Entry 6GOV (electron microscopy, 3.70 A resolution); this record covers chains N and R of the 13 polymer chains in the assembly.

[Chain N]
Molecule: Antitermination protein N
From: Escherichia phage lambda
UniProt: P03045 (REGN_LAMBD); residues 1-107 here = UniProt positions 1-107
Amino-acid sequence (110 residues; each row starts with the number of its first residue; numbers below 1 keep their minus sign (Leu-2 is residue -2)):
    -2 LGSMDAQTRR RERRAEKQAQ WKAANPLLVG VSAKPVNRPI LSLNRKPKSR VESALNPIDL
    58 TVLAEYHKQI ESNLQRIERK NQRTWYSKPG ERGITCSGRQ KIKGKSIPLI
Sequence notes: expression tag (-2 to 0)
Reported in the primary citation:
  - binding site for I (65-nt DNA): Arg80

[Chain R]
Molecule: TRANSCRIPTION BUBBLE (66-nt RNA)
From: synthetic construct
Sequence (66 nucleotides; numbered -1 to 66 plus 6 insertion-coded residues; 8 numbers in that range are skipped by the numbering (no residue carries them; nothing is unmodelled there); the number before each row is that of its first residue; a row labelled like 52A-52F holds insertion residues (52A, then the next letters in order); numbers below 1 keep their minus sign (G-1 is residue -1)):
    -1 GGCGCUCUUU AACAUUAAGC CCUGAAGAAG GGCAAAAAU
    41 CAAAUUAAAC CA
52A-52F CACCUG
    58 GCGUGUGGC
Unresolved in the structure: -1 to 4, 41-46, 52A-52F
Ion coordination: Mg2+: C66 (shared with 3 residues of chain Y)

[How chain N and chain R interact]
Pairs across the interface - 26 pairs, chain N then chain R:
  Met1(N) - A16(R)  phosphate contact
  Met1(N) - G17(R)  phosphate contact
  Met1(N) - C18(R)  phosphate contact
  Asp2(N) - C18(R)  phosphate contact
  Ala3(N) - C18(R)  hydrogen bond to the phosphate
  Ala3(N) - C19(R)  phosphate contact
  Gln4(N) - G22(R)  base contact
  Gln4(N) - G25(R)  hydrogen bond to the phosphate
  Gln4(N) - A27(R)  base contact
  Arg6(N) - C18(R)  salt bridge to the phosphate
  Arg6(N) - C19(R)  salt bridge to the phosphate
  Arg7(N) - C20(R)  salt bridge to the phosphate
  Arg7(N) - U21(R)  salt bridge to the phosphate
  Arg7(N) - G22(R)  hydrogen bond to the base
  Arg8(N) - G25(R)  hydrogen bond to the base
  Arg10(N) - C20(R)  salt bridge to the phosphate
  Arg11(N) - G22(R)  hydrogen bond to the base
  Arg11(N) - A23(R)  salt bridge to the phosphate
  Arg11(N) - A24(R)  salt bridge to the phosphate
  Lys14(N) - A23(R)  hydrogen bond to the phosphate
  Lys14(N) - A24(R)  salt bridge to the phosphate
  Trp18(N) - A23(R)  base contact
  Leu24(N) - A24(R)  base contact
  Leu25(N) - A24(R)  sugar contact
  Leu25(N) - G25(R)  base contact
  Leu25(N) - A26(R)  phosphate contact
Other interface residues (no listed pair), chain N (15 interface residues in all): Thr5, Val26

[In short]
The interface between chain N and chain R involves 15 residues on one side and 12 on the other; the contacts
include 6 hydrogen bonds and 8 salt bridges. Polar contacts include Arg7(N)-G22(R), Arg8(N)-G25(R) and
Arg11(N)-G22(R). From the paper: a binding site for I (65-nt DNA) at Arg80(N).
Chain N is Antitermination protein N (Escherichia phage lambda) and chain R is TRANSCRIPTION BUBBLE (66-nt
RNA) (synthetic construct); the structure, Structure of THE RNA POLYMERASE LAMBDA-BASED ANTITERMINATION
COMPLEX, was determined by electron microscopy.
